4Q3L - chains A and B of the 4 polymer chains in the assembly; structure by X-ray diffraction, 3.01 A resolution.

[Chain A (and B)]
Molecule: Mgs-M2
Notes: fragment: mgs-m2; chain B of this document is another copy of the same molecule, construct and numbering; everything in this record applies to it too
Amino-acid sequence (297 residues; numbered -20 to 276; the number before each row is that of its first residue; numbers below 1 keep their minus sign (Met-20 is residue -20)):
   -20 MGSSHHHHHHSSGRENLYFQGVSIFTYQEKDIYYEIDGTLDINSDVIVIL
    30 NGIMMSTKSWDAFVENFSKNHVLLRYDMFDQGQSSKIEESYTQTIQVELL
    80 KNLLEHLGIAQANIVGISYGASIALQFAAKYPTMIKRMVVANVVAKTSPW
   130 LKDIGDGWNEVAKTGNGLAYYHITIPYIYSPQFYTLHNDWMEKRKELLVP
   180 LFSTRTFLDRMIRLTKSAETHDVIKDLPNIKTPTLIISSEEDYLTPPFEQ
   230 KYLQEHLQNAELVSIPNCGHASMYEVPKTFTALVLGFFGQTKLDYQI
Unresolved in the structure: -20 to 1 (chain B: -20 to -4)
What the authors report for this chain:
  - catalytic residues: Ser97
  - catalytic residues: Asp221, His249 (by similarity / conservation)

[Interface between chain A and chain B]
Pairs across the interface (46):
  Pro128(A) - Thr164(B)
  Pro128(A) - Asn167(B)
  Trp129(A) - Pro155(B)  hydrogen bond (side chain-backbone)
  Trp129(A) - Pro160(B)  hydrophobic
  Trp129(A) - Tyr163(B)
  Trp129(A) - Thr164(B)
  Trp129(A) - Tyr222(B)  hydrophobic
  Asp132(A) - His151(B)  hydrogen bond (backbone-side chain)
  Asp132(A) - Tyr163(B)  hydrogen bond
  Ile133(A) - Tyr156(B)
  Asp135(A) - His151(B)
  Gly136(A) - His151(B)
  Glu139(A) - Asn145(B)
  Glu139(A) - Leu147(B)
  Val140(A) - Val140(B)  hydrophobic
  Asn145(A) - Glu139(B)
  Leu147(A) - Glu139(B)
  Ala148(A) - Glu139(B)
  His151(A) - Asp132(B)  hydrogen bond (side chain-backbone)
  His151(A) - Asp135(B)
  His151(A) - Gly136(B)
  Ile152(A) - Ile152(B)  hydrophobic
  Pro155(A) - Trp129(B)  hydrogen bond (backbone-side chain)
  Pro155(A) - Ile133(B)  hydrophobic
  Tyr156(A) - Ile133(B)
  Tyr156(A) - Tyr156(B)  hydrophobic
  Tyr156(A) - Leu223(B)
  Tyr158(A) - Trp129(B)
  Pro160(A) - Trp129(B)  hydrophobic
  Pro160(A) - Pro225(B)  hydrophobic
  Pro160(A) - Phe227(B)  hydrophobic
  Gln161(A) - Phe227(B)
  Tyr163(A) - Pro128(B)
  Tyr163(A) - Trp129(B)  hydrophobic
  Tyr163(A) - Asp132(B)  hydrogen bond
  Thr164(A) - Ser127(B)
  Thr164(A) - Pro128(B)
  Thr164(A) - Trp129(B)
  Asn167(A) - Pro128(B)
  Glu171(A) - Asp132(B)
  Lys174(A) - Asp132(B)  salt bridge
  Tyr222(A) - Trp129(B)  hydrophobic
  Tyr222(A) - Tyr222(B)  hydrophobic
  Tyr222(A) - Pro225(B)
  Pro225(A) - Tyr222(B)
  Phe227(A) - Pro160(B)  hydrophobic
Other interface residues (no listed pair), chain A (30 interface residues in all): Ser127, Trp137, Ser159, Asp221
Other interface residues (no listed pair), chain B (28 interface residues in all): Trp137, Thr143, Ala148, Tyr158, Gln161

[Overview]
30 residues of chain A face 28 of chain B across their interface, with 6 hydrogen bonds and 1 salt bridge.
Polar contacts include Lys174(A)-Asp132(B), Trp129(A)-Pro155(B) and Asp132(A)-His151(B). From the paper:
catalytic residues Ser97(A), Asp221(A) and His249(A).
Both chains are Mgs-M2. Entry 4Q3L (Crystal structure of MGS-M2, an alpha/beta hydrolase enzyme from a Medee
basin deep-sea metagenome library) was determined by X-ray diffraction, deposited together with 4Q3K, 4Q3M and
4Q3N.
